Entry 8TPV (X-ray diffraction, 2.27 A resolution); this record covers chains A and B of the 4 polymer chains in the assembly.

[Chain A (and B)]
Protein: Hypoxanthine-guanine phosphoribosyltransferase
Organism: Homo sapiens
Notes: EC 2.4.2.8; chain B of this document is another copy of the same molecule, construct and numbering; everything in this record applies to it too
UniProt: P00492 (HPRT_HUMAN); residues 3-217 here correspond to UniProt positions 4-218 (UniProt number = residue number + 1)
Sequence (218 residues; numbered 0 to 217; the number before each row is that of its first residue; numbering starts at 0):
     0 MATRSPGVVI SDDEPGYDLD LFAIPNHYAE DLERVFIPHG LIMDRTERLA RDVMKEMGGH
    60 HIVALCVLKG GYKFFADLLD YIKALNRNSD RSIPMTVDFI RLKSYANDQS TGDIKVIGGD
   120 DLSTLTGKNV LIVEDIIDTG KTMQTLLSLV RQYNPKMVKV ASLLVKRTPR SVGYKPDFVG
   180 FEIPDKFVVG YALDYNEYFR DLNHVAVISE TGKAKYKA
Disordered / not traced: 0-2, 103-113 (chain B: 0-2, 104-112)
Sequence notes: initiating methionine (0); expression tag (1-2); engineered mutation A22 (Cys23 in P00492), A105 (Cys106 in P00492), A205 (Cys206 in P00492)
Curated features (UniProtKB/Swiss-Prot):
  - active site: D137 (Proton acceptor)
  - binding site (GMP): K68, E133 to T141, K165, K185 to V187, D193
  - binding site (Mg(2+)): D193
  - modified residue: K102 (N6-acetyllysine), T141 (Phosphothreonine)
  - cross-link: K114 (Glycyl lysine isopeptide (Lys-Gly) (interchain with G-Cter in SUMO1))
Ion coordination: Mg2+ site 1: E133, D134; Mg2+ site 2: D193 (together with JEI)
Residues lining bound ligands: JEI ((3-{(2S,4R)-4-(2-amino-6-oxo-1,6-dihydro-9H-purin-9-yl)-2-[(2-phosphonoethoxy)methyl]pyrrolidin-1-yl}-3-oxopropyl)phosphonic acid): L67, K68, G69, D134, I135, I136, D137, T138, G139, K140, T141, K165, K185, F186, V187, L192, D193, R199
What the authors report for this chain:
  - binding site for JEI: F186, D193, R199
  - conformationally variable residues (loop rearrangement): D137 to T141, P168 to V171
  - Mg2+ coordination: E133, D134

[Chain A / chain B interface]
Pairs across the interface (39):
  S4(A) with L20(B)
  G6(A) with L20(B)
  V7(A) with Y16(B), hydrophobic; L20(B)
  Y16(A) with V7(B), hydrophobic; L40(B)
  D19(A) with R47(B), hydrogen bond (backbone-side chain)
  L20(A) with S4(B); G6(B); V7(B); R44(B), hydrogen bond (backbone-side chain); R47(B)
  F21(A) with L40(B), hydrophobic; D43(B); R44(B); R47(B), hydrogen bond (backbone-side chain)
  A22(A) with E46(B); R47(B); R50(B)
  P37(A) with L40(B), hydrophobic; D43(B)
  H38(A) with D43(B), hydrogen bond (backbone-side chain)
  G39(A) with G39(B); D43(B), hydrogen bond (backbone-side chain)
  L40(A) with Y16(B); F21(B), hydrophobic; P37(B), hydrophobic
  D43(A) with F21(B); P37(B); H38(B), hydrogen bond (side chain-backbone); G39(B), hydrogen bond (side chain-backbone); H203(B)
  R44(A) with L20(B), hydrogen bond (side chain-backbone)
  R47(A) with D19(B), hydrogen bond (side chain-backbone); L20(B); F21(B), hydrogen bond (side chain-backbone); A22(B)
  R50(A) with A22(B)
  H203(A) with D43(B), salt bridge
Interface residues without a listed pair, chain A (21 interface residues in all): L18, I23, E46, N202
Interface residues without a listed pair, chain B (19 interface residues in all): L18

[Overview]
The interface between chain A and chain B involves 21 residues on one side and 19 on the other; the contacts
include 10 hydrogen bonds and 1 salt bridge. Polar contacts include H203(A)-D43(B), D19(A)-R47(B) and
L20(A)-R44(B). The paper reports a binding site for JEI at F186(A), D193(A) and R199(A); Mg2+ coordination by
E133(A) and D134(A).
Both chains are Hypoxanthine-guanine phosphoribosyltransferase (Homo sapiens). Entry 8TPV (Structure of human
hypoxanthine guanine phosphoribzosyltransferase in complex with
[2S,4R]-4-Guanin-9-yl-2-(2-phosphonoethoxymethyl)-1-N-(3-phosphonopropionyl)pyrrolidine) was determined by
X-ray diffraction (same publication as 8TPY, 8TR1 and 8TS4).
